Entry 5CZ7 (X-ray diffraction, 2.50 A resolution); this record covers chains H and I of the 28 polymer chains in the assembly.

[Chain H]
Molecule: Proteasome subunit beta type-2
From: Saccharomyces cerevisiae (strain ATCC 204508 / S288c)
Notes: EC 3.4.25.1
UniProt: P25043 (PSB2_YEAST); residues 1-232 here correspond to UniProt positions 30-261 (UniProt number = residue number + 29)
Amino-acid sequence (232 residues; each row starts with the number of its first residue):
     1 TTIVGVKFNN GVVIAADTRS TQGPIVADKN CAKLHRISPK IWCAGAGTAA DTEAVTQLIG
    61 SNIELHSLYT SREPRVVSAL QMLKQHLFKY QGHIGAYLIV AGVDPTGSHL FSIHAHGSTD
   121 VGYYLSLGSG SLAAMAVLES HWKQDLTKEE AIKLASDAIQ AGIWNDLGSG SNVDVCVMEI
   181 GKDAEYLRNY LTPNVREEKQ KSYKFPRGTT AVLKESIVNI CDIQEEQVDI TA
Not modelled in the structure: 227-232
Covalent attachments: bortezomib (BO2) linked to T1
Residues lining bound ligands: bortezomib (BO2; N-[(1R)-1-(dihydroxyboryl)-3-methylbutyl]-N-(pyrazin-2-ylcarbonyl)-L-phenylalaninamide): R19, S20, T21, Q22, A27, C31, K33, G45, A46, G47, T48, A49, T52, G168
UniProt features mapped onto this chain:
  - active site: T1 (Nucleophile)
From the paper describing this entry:
  - catalytic residues: K33 (proposed by the authors, not directly observed)

[Chain I]
Molecule: Proteasome subunit beta type-3
From: Saccharomyces cerevisiae (strain ATCC 204508 / S288c)
Notes: EC 3.4.25.1
UniProt: P25451 (PSB3_YEAST); residues 0-204 here correspond to UniProt positions 1-205 (UniProt number = residue number + 1)
Amino-acid sequence (205 residues; row label = number of the first residue in the row; numbering starts at 0):
     0 MSDPSSINGG IVVAMTGKDC VAIACDLRLG SQSLGVSNKF EKIFHYGHVF LGITGLATDV
    60 TTLNEMFRYK TNLYKLKEER AIEPETFTQL VSSSLYERRF GPYFVGPVVA GINSKSGKPF
   120 IAGFDLIGCI DEAKDFIVSG TASDQLFGMC ESLYEPNLEP EDLFETISQA LLNAADRDAL
   180 SGWGAVVYII KKDEVVKRYL KMRQD
Not modelled in the structure: 0
Metal / ion sites: Mg2+ site 1: A174, D177, S180; Mg2+ site 2: D204 (shared with 3 residues of chain Y)
UniProt features mapped onto this chain:
  - modified residue: S30 (Phosphoserine)
  - cross-link: K69 (Glycyl lysine isopeptide (Lys-Gly) (interchain with G-Cter in ubiquitin))

[Interface between chain H and chain I]
Residue-residue contacts (60):
  I25(H) - D143(I)
  I25(H) - F146(I)  hydrophobic
  V26(H) - F146(I)
  A27(H) - D130(I)
  A27(H) - F146(I)
  D28(H) - D130(I)
  K29(H) - E150(I)  salt bridge
  A49(H) - C128(I)  hydrophobic
  A50(H) - Y95(I)
  A50(H) - I126(I)  hydrophobic
  A50(H) - C128(I)
  D51(H) - Y95(I)  hydrogen bond
  D51(H) - R98(I)  salt bridge
  A54(H) - Y95(I)
  Y90(H) - F99(I)  hydrophobic
  H93(H) - R98(I)  hydrogen bond (backbone-side chain)
  H93(H) - F99(I)
  I94(H) - F99(I)  hydrophobic
  R196(H) - E150(I)  salt bridge
  K199(H) - E150(I)
  K199(H) - S151(I)
  K199(H) - Y153(I)
  S202(H) - E154(I)  hydrogen bond
  Y203(H) - S151(I)
  Y203(H) - L152(I)  hydrophobic
  K204(H) - D161(I)  salt bridge
  F205(H) - L152(I)  hydrophobic
  F205(H) - Q168(I)
  R207(H) - E160(I)  salt bridge
  R207(H) - D161(I)  salt bridge
  G208(H) - E164(I)  hydrogen bond (backbone-side chain)
  T209(H) - E164(I)
  T210(H) - E164(I)  hydrogen bond
  T210(H) - S167(I)
  T210(H) - Q168(I)  hydrogen bond
  T210(H) - L199(I)
  A211(H) - L199(I)
  A211(H) - K200(I)  hydrogen bond (backbone-backbone)
  V212(H) - F163(I)  hydrophobic
  V212(H) - Y198(I)
  L213(H) - Y198(I)  hydrogen bond (backbone-backbone)
  L213(H) - L199(I)
  L213(H) - K200(I)
  K214(H) - K196(I)
  K214(H) - R197(I)
  K214(H) - Y198(I)  hydrogen bond (backbone-backbone)
  E215(H) - K196(I)
  E215(H) - R197(I)  salt bridge
  S216(H) - V195(I)
  S216(H) - K196(I)  hydrogen bond (backbone-backbone)
  I217(H) - V194(I)
  V218(H) - H44(I)
  V218(H) - Y187(I)  hydrophobic
  V218(H) - V194(I)  hydrogen bond (backbone-backbone)
  V218(H) - K196(I)
  N219(H) - H44(I)
  I220(H) - G46(I)
  I220(H) - F49(I)  hydrophobic
  I220(H) - V194(I)  hydrophobic
  D222(H) - K74(I)  salt bridge
Also at the interface, not in a pair above, chain H (35 interface residues in all): T48, P206
Also at the interface, not in a pair above, chain I (36 interface residues in all): H47, D124, E158, T165, L171

[Summary]
Chain H and chain I form an interface of 35 and 36 residues respectively; the contacts include 11 hydrogen
bonds and 8 salt bridges. Polar contacts include K29(H)-E150(I), D51(H)-R98(I) and R196(H)-E150(I). Covalently
linked bortezomib: at T1(H). UniProt lists active-site residue T1(H) on chain H. The paper reports the
catalytic residue K33(H).
Chain H is Proteasome subunit beta type-2 and chain I is Proteasome subunit beta type-3, both from
Saccharomyces cerevisiae (strain ATCC 204508 / S288c); the structure, Yeast 20S proteasome beta5-T1A
beta5-K81R double mutant in complex with Bortezomib, propeptide expressed in cis, was determined by X-ray
diffraction (same publication as 5CZ4, 5CZ5, 5CZ6, 5CZ8, 5CZ9, 5CZA and 16 further entries).
